Entry 6TIV (X-ray diffraction, 2.38 A resolution); this record covers chains A and B.

# Chain A (and B)
Name: SVS variant AT2
Organism: Streptomyces sp. CWA1
Notes: EC 4.2.3.158; chain B of this document is another copy of the same molecule, construct and numbering; everything in this record applies to it too
Amino-acid sequence (361 residues; each row starts with the number of its first residue):
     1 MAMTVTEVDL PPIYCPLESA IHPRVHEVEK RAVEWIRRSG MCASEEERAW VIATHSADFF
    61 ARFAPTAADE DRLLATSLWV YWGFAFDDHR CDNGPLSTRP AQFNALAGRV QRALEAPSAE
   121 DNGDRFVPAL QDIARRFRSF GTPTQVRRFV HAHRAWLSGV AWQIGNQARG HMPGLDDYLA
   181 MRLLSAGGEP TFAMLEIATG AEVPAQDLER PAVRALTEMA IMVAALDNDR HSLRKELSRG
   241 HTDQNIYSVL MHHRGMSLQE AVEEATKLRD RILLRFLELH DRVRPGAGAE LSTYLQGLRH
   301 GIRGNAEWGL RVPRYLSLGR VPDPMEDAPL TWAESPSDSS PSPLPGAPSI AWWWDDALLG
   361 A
Unresolved in the structure: 1-8, 234-241, 314-325, 360-361 (chain B: 1-9, 89-97, 235-242, 314-323, 360-361)

# How chain A and chain B interact
Contacting residue pairs (72; chain A residue first):
  P100(A) with A101(B), hydrophobic; N104(B)
  A101(A) with P100(B), hydrophobic; G165(B); R169(B)
  Q102(A) with R169(B)
  N104(A) with N104(B), hydrogen bond; A161(B), hydrogen bond (side chain-backbone); W162(B)
  A105(A) with W162(B)
  G108(A) with W162(B)
  R109(A) with W162(B); D177(B)
  R112(A) with L183(B); E218(B), salt bridge; S349(B), hydrogen bond (side chain-backbone); W352(B)
  A116(A) with S349(B); W352(B)
  P117(A) with L358(B), hydrophobic
  S118(A) with P348(B), hydrogen bond (side chain-backbone); S349(B); A351(B); W352(B), hydrogen bond (side chain-backbone)
  A119(A) with P348(B)
  E120(A) with P348(B)
  P143(A) with E209(B); P211(B)
  T144(A) with A205(B); Q206(B); E209(B)
  R147(A) with E209(B), salt bridge; R214(B)
  H151(A) with H151(B)
  R154(A) with R154(B); A155(B); S158(B); L184(B)
  A155(A) with R154(B)
  S158(A) with R154(B); S158(B)
  A161(A) with N104(B), hydrogen bond (backbone-side chain)
  W162(A) with N104(B); A105(B); G108(B); R109(B)
  G165(A) with A101(B)
  R169(A) with A101(B); Q102(B)
  D177(A) with R109(B), salt bridge
  L183(A) with R112(B)
  L184(A) with R154(B)
  A205(A) with T144(B)
  Q206(A) with T144(B)
  E209(A) with P143(B); T144(B); R147(B), salt bridge
  P211(A) with P143(B)
  R214(A) with R147(B)
  E218(A) with R112(B), salt bridge
  P348(A) with S118(B), hydrogen bond (backbone-side chain); A119(B); E120(B)
  S349(A) with R112(B), hydrogen bond (backbone-side chain); A116(B); S118(B); A119(B)
  I350(A) with R112(B)
  A351(A) with S118(B)
  W352(A) with R112(B); A116(B); S118(B), hydrogen bond (backbone-side chain)
Interface residues without a listed pair, chain A (45 interface residues in all): E115, N122, N166, A168, A180, W353, L358
Interface residues without a listed pair, chain B (43 interface residues in all): E115, P117, N166, A180, I350, W353

# Overview
45 residues of chain A and 43 residues of chain B are in contact; the contacts include 9 hydrogen bonds and 5
salt bridges. Among the polar pairs are R112(A)-E218(B), R147(A)-E209(B) and D177(A)-R109(B).
Both chains are SVS variant AT2 (Streptomyces sp. CWA1). Entry 6TIV (Crystal structure of the SVS_A2 protein
(205-DREMH-209 /205-AQDLE-209 mutant) from ancestral sequence reconstruction at 2.38 A ...) was determined by
X-ray diffraction, deposited together with 6TJA, 6TJZ, 6THU and 6TBD.
